Entry 1JLS (X-ray diffraction, 2.50 A resolution); this record covers chains B and C of the 4 polymer chains in the assembly.

Chain B (and C):
Molecule: Uracil phosphoribosyltransferase
Organism: Toxoplasma gondii
Notes: EC 2.4.2.9; chain C of this document is another copy of the same molecule, construct and numbering; everything in this record applies to it too
UniProt: Q26998 (UPP_TOXGO); residues 2-244 here = UniProt positions 2-244
Amino-acid sequence (243 residues; numbered 2 to 244; the number before each row is that of its first residue):
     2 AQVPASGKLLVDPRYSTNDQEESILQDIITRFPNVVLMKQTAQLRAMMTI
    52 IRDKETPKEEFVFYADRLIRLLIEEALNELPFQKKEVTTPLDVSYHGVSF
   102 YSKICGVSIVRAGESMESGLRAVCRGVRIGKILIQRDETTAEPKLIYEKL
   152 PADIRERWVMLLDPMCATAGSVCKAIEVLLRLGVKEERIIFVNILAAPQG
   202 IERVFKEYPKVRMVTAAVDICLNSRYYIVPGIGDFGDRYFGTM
Not modelled in the structure: 2-20 (chain C: 2-20, 244)
Construct notes: conflict Q84 (Glu in Q26998), E157 (Asp in Q26998); engineered mutation V128 (Cys in Q26998)
Ligand contacts:
  - 1-O-pyrophosphono-5-O-phosphono-ribose: V111, R112, A113, R137, D164, M166, C167, A168, T169, A170, G171, S172, D235, G237, D238
  - uracil (URA): M166, Y227, Y228, I229, G234, D235, F236, G237
Curated features (UniProtKB/Swiss-Prot):
  - binding site (GTP): K59, R68, Y102 to I105, R129, R158
  - binding site (5-phospho-alpha-D-ribose 1-diphosphate): R112, R137, D164 to S172, D235
  - binding site (uracil): I229, G234 to F236
  - mutagenesis: K59 (K59A: GTP-induced enzymatic activation is reduced 4-fold), R68 (R68A: GTP-induced enzymatic activation is reduced 2-fold), K150 (K150A: GTP-induced enzymatic activation is reduced 4-fold), D235 (D235A/N: No enzymatic activity)
From the paper describing this entry:
  - binding site for uracil: M166, Y228, G234, F236
  - binding site for 1-O-pyrophosphono-5-O-phosphono-ribose: R112, R137, Y148, K150, D164, A168 to S172, D235
  - catalytic residues: D235 (proposed by the authors, not directly observed)
  - mutagenesis - D235A, D235N: abolished catalytic activity
  - contacts within the chain: D235-D238

Chain B / chain C interface:
Contacting residue pairs (96):
  T42(B) with N79(C)
  A43(B) with N79(C); F83(C), hydrophobic; V99(C); F101(C), hydrophobic
  Q44(B) with L78(C); N79(C), hydrogen bond (backbone-side chain); F101(C)
  R46(B) with V99(C)
  A47(B) with V99(C); F101(C), hydrophobic
  T50(B) with V88(C); Y96(C); G98(C); V99(C), hydrogen bond (side chain-backbone)
  R53(B) with T89(C); T90(C), hydrogen bond (backbone-side chain); P91(C); Y96(C), hydrogen bond
  D54(B) with V88(C); T89(C)
  K55(B) with T89(C), hydrogen bond (backbone-backbone); T90(C); P91(C); D93(C), salt bridge
  E61(B) with R126(C), salt bridge
  F64(B) with A123(C); V124(C); R126(C)
  R68(B) with R71(C); E75(C), salt bridge; L78(C); V124(C), hydrogen bond (side chain-backbone)
  R71(B) with R71(C)
  L72(B) with E75(C)
  E75(B) with Q44(C); R68(C), salt bridge; L72(C)
  L78(B) with Q44(C); R68(C)
  N79(B) with T42(C); A43(C); Q44(C)
  F83(B) with A43(C), hydrophobic
  V88(B) with T50(C); D54(C)
  T89(B) with R53(C); D54(C); K55(C), hydrogen bond (backbone-backbone)
  T90(B) with R53(C); K55(C); V230(C); P231(C), hydrogen bond (side chain-backbone); G232(C), hydrogen bond (side chain-backbone)
  P91(B) with R53(C); K55(C); I233(C); R239(C)
  L92(B) with N224(C); Y228(C), hydrophobic; I229(C); V230(C); G234(C)
  D93(B) with K55(C)
  V94(B) with V230(C)
  Y96(B) with R46(C), hydrogen bond; M49(C); T50(C); R53(C)
  H97(B) with R46(C), hydrogen bond (backbone-side chain)
  G98(B) with T50(C)
  V99(B) with A43(C); R46(C); A47(C); T50(C)
  F101(B) with A43(C); Q44(C); A47(C), hydrophobic
  A123(B) with F64(C)
  V124(B) with F64(C); R68(C)
  R126(B) with E61(C), salt bridge; F64(C)
  N224(B) with L92(C)
  Y228(B) with L92(C), hydrophobic
  I229(B) with L92(C)
  V230(B) with L92(C); V94(C)
  P231(B) with T90(C), hydrogen bond (backbone-side chain); L92(C); V94(C), hydrophobic
  G232(B) with T90(C), hydrogen bond (backbone-side chain)
  I233(B) with T90(C); P91(C)
  G234(B) with L92(C)
  R239(B) with P91(C)
Interface residues without a listed pair, chain B (44 interface residues in all): M49, E60
Interface residues without a listed pair, chain C (44 interface residues in all): E60, K86

In short:
The chain B/chain C interface involves 44 residues from each chain, with 13 hydrogen bonds and 5 salt bridges.
Polar pairs include K55(B)-D93(C), E61(B)-R126(C) and R68(B)-E75(C). Chain B binds
1-O-pyrophosphono-5-O-phosphono-ribose and uracil. The paper reports the catalytic residue D235(B); D235A and
D235N of chain B abolish catalytic activity.
Chain B and chain C are both Uracil phosphoribosyltransferase (Toxoplasma gondii); the structure, Structure of
the uracil phosphoribosyltransferase uracil/cpr 2 mutant C128V, was determined by X-ray diffraction (same
publication as 1JLR).
